4IFI - chains A and B; structure by X-ray diffraction, 2.20 A resolution.

[Chain A]
Name: Breast cancer type 1 susceptibility protein
Organism: Homo sapiens
Notes: EC 6.3.2.-; fragment: BRCT domain
Reference sequence: P38398 (BRCA1_HUMAN); residue numbers follow UniProt; this construct covers 1646-1859
Amino-acid sequence (214 residues; each row starts with the number of its first residue):
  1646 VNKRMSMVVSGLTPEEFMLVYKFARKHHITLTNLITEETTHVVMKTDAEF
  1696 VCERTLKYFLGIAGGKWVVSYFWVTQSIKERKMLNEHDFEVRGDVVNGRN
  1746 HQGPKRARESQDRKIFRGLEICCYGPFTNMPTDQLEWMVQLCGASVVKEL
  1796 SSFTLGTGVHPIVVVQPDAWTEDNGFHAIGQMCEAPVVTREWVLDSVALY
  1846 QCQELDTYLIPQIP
Unresolved in the structure: 1646-1648
Swiss-Prot annotation at these positions:
  - natural variant: Ser-1651 (S1651F: In BC; uncertain significance; S1651P: In BC; uncertain significance), Ser-1655 (S1655F: In BC; uncertain significance), Thr-1685 (T1685A: In BC; T1685I: In BROVCA1), His-1686 (H1686Q: In BC; uncertain significance; H1686R: In BC; uncertain significance), Val-1688 (deletion: In BC; uncertain significance), Met-1689 (M1689R: In BC; uncertain significance), Lys-1690 (K1690Q: In some patients with sporadic breast cancer; uncertain significance), Thr-1691 (T1691I: In BC; uncertain significance), Asp-1692 (D1692N: In ovarian cancer; uncertain significance), Cys-1697 (C1697R: In OC), Arg-1699 (R1699Q: In BC; R1699W: In BC, OC and FANCS), Gly-1706 (G1706A: In BC; G1706E: In BC), 26 further natural variant entries in UniProt
  - mutagenesis: Ser-1655 (S1655A: Abolishes interaction with BRIP1), Gly-1656 (G1656D: No effect on affinity for a BRIP1 phosphopeptide), Phe-1662 (F1662S: Does not abolish ABRAXAS1 binding, but abolishes formation of a heterotetramer with ABRAXAS1), Met-1663 (M1663K: Does not abolish ABRAXAS1 binding, but abolishes formation of a heterotetramer with ABRAXAS1), Tyr-1666 (Y1666A: Does not abolish ABRAXAS1 binding, but impairs formation of a heterotetramer with ABRAXAS1), Arg-1670 (R1670E: Impairs formation of a heterotetramer with ABRAXAS1), Lys-1671 (K1671E: Impairs formation of a heterotetramer with ABRAXAS1), Thr-1700 (T1700A: Strongly reduces affinity for a BRIP1 phosphopeptide), Lys-1702 (K1702M: Abolishes interaction with BRIP1), Gly-1738 (G1738E: Abolishes interaction with BRIP1), Ser-1755 (S1755A: No effect on in vitro phosphorylation by ATR), Arg-1835 (R1835P: Mildly reduces affinity for a BRIP1 phosphopeptide), 1 further mutagenesis entry in UniProt

[Chain B]
Name: BAAT peptide
Reference sequence: Q6PJG6 (BRAT1_HUMAN); residues 5-10 here correspond to UniProt positions 268-273 (UniProt number = residue number + 263)
Amino-acid sequence (6 residues; numbered 5 to 10; the number before each row is that of its first residue):
     5 RSPVFS
Modified / non-standard residues: Ser-6 (phosphoserine; SEP)

[Interface between chain A and chain B]
Contacting residue pairs - 15 pairs, chain A then chain B:
  Ser-1655(A) / Ser-6(B)
  Gly-1656(A) / Ser-6(B)
  Glu-1698(A) / Val-8(B)
  Arg-1699(A) / Val-8(B)
  Arg-1699(A) / Phe-9(B)  hydrogen bond (side chain-backbone)
  Thr-1700(A) / Pro-7(B)
  Leu-1701(A) / Phe-9(B)
  Lys-1702(A) / Ser-6(B)
  Phe-1704(A) / Phe-9(B)  hydrophobic
  Val-1741(A) / Phe-9(B)
  Val-1741(A) / Ser-10(B)
  Asn-1774(A) / Pro-7(B)
  Asn-1774(A) / Phe-9(B)
  Met-1775(A) / Phe-9(B)  hydrophobic
  Arg-1835(A) / Phe-9(B)
Also at the interface, not in a pair above, chain A (16 interface residues in all): Val-1654, Leu-1657, Thr-1773, Leu-1839

[In short]
The interface between chain A and chain B involves 16 residues on one side and 5 on the other, with 1 hydrogen
bond. The hydrogen-bonded pair is Arg-1699(A)/Phe-9(B). UniProt lists 13 mutagenesis sites on chain A.
Chain A is Breast cancer type 1 susceptibility protein (Homo sapiens) and chain B is BAAT peptide; the
structure, Structure of human BRCA1 BRCT in complex with BAAT peptide, was determined by X-ray diffraction.
